PDB entry 5C0S | X-ray diffraction, 4.30 A resolution (low resolution: residue-level contacts below are approximate; hydrogen-bond / salt-bridge calls are withheld) | chains H and L of the 3 polymer chains in the assembly

== Chain H ==
Molecule: CR6261 antibody heavy chain
Source organism: Homo sapiens
Notes: antibody fragment or engineered binder
Amino-acid sequence (226 residues; numbered 1 to 218 plus 8 insertion-coded residues; the number before each row is that of its first residue; a row labelled like 82A-82C holds insertion residues (82A, then the next letters in order)):
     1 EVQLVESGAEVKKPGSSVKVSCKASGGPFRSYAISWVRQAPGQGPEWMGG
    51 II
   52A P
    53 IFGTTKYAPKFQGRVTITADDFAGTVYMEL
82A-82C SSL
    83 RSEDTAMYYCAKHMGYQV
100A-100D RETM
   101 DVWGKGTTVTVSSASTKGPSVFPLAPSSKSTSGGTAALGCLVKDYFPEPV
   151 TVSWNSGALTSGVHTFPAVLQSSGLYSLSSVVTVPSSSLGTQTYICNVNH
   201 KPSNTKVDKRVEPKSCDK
Disordered / not traced: 214-218
Cystine bridges: Cys22-Cys92, Cys140-Cys196

== Chain L ==
Molecule: CR6261 antibody light chain
Source organism: Homo sapiens
Notes: antibody fragment or engineered binder
Amino-acid sequence (221 residues; row label = number of the first residue in the row; note: 1 number in that range is skipped by the numbering (no residue carries it; nothing is unmodelled there); a row labelled like 27A-27B holds insertion residues (27A, then the next letters in order)):
     1 QSVLTQPPS
    11 VSAAPGQKVTISCSGSS
27A-27B SN
    28 IGNDYVSWYQQLPGTAPKLLIYDNNKRPSGIPDRFSGSKSGTSATLGITG
    78 LQTGDEANYYCATWDRRP
95A-95C TAY
    96 VVFGGGTKLTVLGAAAGQPKAAPSVTLFPPSSEELQANKATLVCLISDFY
   146 PGAVTVAWKADSSPVKAGVETTTPSKQSNNKYAASSYLSLTPEQWKSHRS
   196 YSCQVTHEGSTVEKTVAPTECS
Disordered / not traced: 1-2, 108-112, 216-217
Cystine bridges: Cys23-Cys88, Cys139-Cys198

== How chain H and chain L interact ==
Residue-residue contacts (68):
  Gln39(H) - Gln38(L)
  Gln39(H) - Tyr87(L)
  Gln43(H) - Tyr87(L)
  Gly44(H) - Tyr87(L)
  Pro45(H) - Tyr87(L)
  Pro45(H) - Phe98(L)
  Trp47(H) - Tyr95C(L)
  Trp47(H) - Val96(L)
  Trp47(H) - Phe98(L)
  Pro61(H) - Thr95A(L)
  Pro61(H) - Tyr95C(L)
  Tyr91(H) - Gln38(L)
  Tyr91(H) - Thr42(L)
  Tyr91(H) - Ala43(L)
  Tyr91(H) - Pro44(L)
  Met96(H) - Leu46(L)
  Met96(H) - Tyr49(L)
  Val100(H) - Trp91(L)
  Arg100A(H) - Tyr32(L)
  Arg100A(H) - Asp50(L)
  Arg100A(H) - Val96(L)
  Glu100B(H) - Tyr32(L)
  Glu100B(H) - Ser34(L)
  Glu100B(H) - Tyr36(L)
  Glu100B(H) - Ala89(L)
  Glu100B(H) - Thr90(L)
  Glu100B(H) - Trp91(L)
  Glu100B(H) - Val96(L)
  Thr100C(H) - Ser34(L)
  Thr100C(H) - Tyr36(L)
  Thr100C(H) - Leu46(L)
  Thr100C(H) - Tyr49(L)
  Met100D(H) - Tyr36(L)
  Met100D(H) - Leu46(L)
  Met100D(H) - Phe98(L)
  Asp101(H) - Leu46(L)
  Trp103(H) - Tyr36(L)
  Trp103(H) - Ala43(L)
  Trp103(H) - Pro44(L)
  Gly104(H) - Ala43(L)
  Phe122(H) - Ser126(L)
  Phe122(H) - Glu129(L)
  Pro123(H) - Ser126(L)
  Pro123(H) - Glu128(L)
  Leu124(H) - Phe123(L)
  Ala125(H) - Phe123(L)
  Lys129(H) - Thr210(L)
  Ala137(H) - Phe123(L)
  Leu141(H) - Tyr182(L)
  Lys143(H) - Thr136(L)
  Asp144(H) - Lys134(L)
  His164(H) - Gln172(L)
  His164(H) - Ala178(L)
  Phe166(H) - Leu140(L)
  Phe166(H) - Ile141(L)
  Phe166(H) - Ala178(L)
  Phe166(H) - Ala179(L)
  Phe166(H) - Ser180(L)
  Pro167(H) - Ser170(L)
  Ala168(H) - Thr167(L)
  Val169(H) - Thr167(L)
  Gln171(H) - Glu165(L)
  Ser172(H) - Glu165(L)
  Leu178(H) - Tyr182(L)
  Ser179(H) - Val138(L)
  Ser179(H) - Tyr182(L)
  Val181(H) - Leu140(L)
  Lys209(H) - Glu128(L)
Other interface residues (no listed pair), chain H (46 interface residues in all): Val37, Glu46, Lys58, Ala60, Lys105, Pro126, Leu138, Gly139, Leu170, Ser177
Other interface residues (no listed pair), chain L (41 interface residues in all): Gly100, Thr121, Pro124, Ser142, Thr166

== Overview ==
46 residues of chain H face 41 of chain L across their interface.
Here chain H is CR6261 antibody heavy chain and chain L is CR6261 antibody light chain, both from Homo
sapiens. Entry 5C0S (Crystal structure of a generation 4 influenza hemagglutinin stabilized stem in complex
with the broadly neutralizing ...) was determined by X-ray diffraction, deposited together with 5C0R.
